PDB entry 8HQS | electron microscopy, 3.20 A resolution | chains B and E of the 7 polymer chains in the assembly

Chain B:
Protein: Structural maintenance of chromosomes protein 6
Source organism: Saccharomyces cerevisiae S288C
UniProt: Q12749 (SMC6_YEAST); residues 1-1114 here = UniProt positions 1-1114
Sequence (1114 residues; row label = number of the first residue in the row):
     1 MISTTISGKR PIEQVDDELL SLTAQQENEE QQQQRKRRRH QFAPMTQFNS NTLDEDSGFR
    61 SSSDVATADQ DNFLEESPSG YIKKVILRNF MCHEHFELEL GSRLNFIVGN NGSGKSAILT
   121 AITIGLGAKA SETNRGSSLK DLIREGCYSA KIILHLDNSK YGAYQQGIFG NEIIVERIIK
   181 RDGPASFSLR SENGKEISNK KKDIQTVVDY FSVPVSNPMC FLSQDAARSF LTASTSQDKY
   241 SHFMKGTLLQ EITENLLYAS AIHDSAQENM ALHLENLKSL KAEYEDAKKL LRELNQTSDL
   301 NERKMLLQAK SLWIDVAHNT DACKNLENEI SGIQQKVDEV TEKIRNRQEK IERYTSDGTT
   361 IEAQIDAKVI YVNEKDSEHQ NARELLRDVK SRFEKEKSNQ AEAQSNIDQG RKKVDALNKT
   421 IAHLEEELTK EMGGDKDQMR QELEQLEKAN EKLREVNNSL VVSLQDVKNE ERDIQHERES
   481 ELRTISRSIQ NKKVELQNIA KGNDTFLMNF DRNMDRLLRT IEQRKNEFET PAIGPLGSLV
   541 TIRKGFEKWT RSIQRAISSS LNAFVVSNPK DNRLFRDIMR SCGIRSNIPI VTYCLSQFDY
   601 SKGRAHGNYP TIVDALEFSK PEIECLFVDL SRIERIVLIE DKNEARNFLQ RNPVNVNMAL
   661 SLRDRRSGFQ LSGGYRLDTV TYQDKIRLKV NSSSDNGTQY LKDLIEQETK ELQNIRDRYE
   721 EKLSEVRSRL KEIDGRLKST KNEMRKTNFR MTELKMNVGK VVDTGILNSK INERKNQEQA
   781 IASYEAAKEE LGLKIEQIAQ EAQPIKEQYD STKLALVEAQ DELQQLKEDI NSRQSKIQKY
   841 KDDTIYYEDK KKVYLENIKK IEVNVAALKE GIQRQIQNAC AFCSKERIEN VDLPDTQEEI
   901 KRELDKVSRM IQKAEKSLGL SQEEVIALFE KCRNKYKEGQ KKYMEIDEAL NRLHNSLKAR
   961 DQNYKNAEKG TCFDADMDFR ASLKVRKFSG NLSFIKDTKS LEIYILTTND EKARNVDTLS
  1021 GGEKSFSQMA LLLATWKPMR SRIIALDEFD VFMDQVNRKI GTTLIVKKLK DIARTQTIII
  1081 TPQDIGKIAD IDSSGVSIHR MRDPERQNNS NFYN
Unresolved in the structure: 1-11, 47-73, 281-938, 1105-1114
Swiss-Prot annotation at these positions:
  - motif: R35 to R39 (Nuclear localization signal)
  - binding site (ATP): G109 to S116

Chain E:
Protein: Non-structural maintenance of chromosome element 5
Source organism: Saccharomyces cerevisiae S288C
UniProt: Q03718 (NSE5_YEAST); residue numbers follow UniProt; this construct covers 1-556
Sequence (556 residues; numbered 1 to 556; the number before each row is that of its first residue):
     1 MDGALINSVL YVSPRNGAHY FVELTEKHLL AFEMLNSMCL LENYDHVLLF LECQFGKSHN
    61 LAVIPFDIIL VLFTLSTLSE YYKEPILRAN DPYNTSRETL SRRALKLLQK YLAILKEFDS
   121 EQYNLYDLEL LRCQFFLAID TLTPKKQKWG FDRFRRTKSE SGVTYRQNAS VDPELDQAKT
   181 FKNPYRSYIS CLEQRNTILG NRLLNLKLNE PGEFINMILW TLSNSLQEST PLFLSSHEIW
   241 MPLLEILIDL FSCRQDYFIQ HEVAQNVSKS LFVQRLSESP LAVFFESLNT RNFANRFSEY
   301 VFLNCDYKLP SDNYATPVHP VYNGENTIVD TYIPTIKCSP LYKSQKSLAL RRKLIGSCFK
   361 LLLRVPDGHR LITPRIVADD VIQGISRTLA SFNDILQFKK FFMTENLSQE SYFIPLLAEG
   421 TLSEILKDTQ ECVVILTLVE NLSDGVSFCN EVIGLVKSKC FAFTEQCSQA SYEEAVLNIE
   481 KCDVCLLVLL RYLLHLIGTE AILDAKEQLE MLHAIEKNDS GRRQWAKALN LGNDPPLLYP
   541 IVSQMFGVHD KSVIIE
Unresolved in the structure: 1, 151-178

Interface between chain B and chain E:
Residue-residue contacts (32):
  Q962(B) with P92(E); Y93(E)
  K965(B) with A89(E); P92(E)
  K969(B) with L41(E); E42(E)
  C972(B) with L41(E), hydrophobic
  F973(B) with M34(E); S37(E); M38(E), hydrophobic
  D976(B) with S37(E), hydrogen bond
  M977(B) with L30(E), hydrophobic; E33(E); M34(E), hydrophobic
  R980(B) with L40(E); I189(E), hydrogen bond (side chain-backbone)
  K984(B) with E33(E), salt bridge
  S989(B) with R186(E), hydrogen bond (side chain-backbone); S187(E); I189(E)
  G990(B) with I189(E)
  N991(B) with L40(E); I189(E)
  L992(B) with L40(E)
  Y1004(B) with Q194(E)
  L1006(B) with R186(E); I189(E), hydrophobic
  T1007(B) with R186(E), hydrogen bond (backbone-side chain)
  T1008(B) with R186(E), hydrogen bond (backbone-side chain)
  D1010(B) with R186(E), hydrogen bond (backbone-side chain)
  E1011(B) with R186(E), salt bridge
  A1013(B) with I189(E), hydrophobic
Also at the interface, not in a pair above, chain E (21 interface residues in all): L29, N36, N43, N90, Y188, E193

Summary:
20 residues of chain B and 21 residues of chain E are in contact, with 6 hydrogen bonds and 2 salt bridges.
Polar contacts include K984(B)-E33(E), E1011(B)-R186(E) and D976(B)-S37(E). UniProt lists 8 ATP-binding
residues on chain B.
Chain B is Structural maintenance of chromosomes protein 6 and chain E is Non-structural maintenance of
chromosome element 5, both from Saccharomyces cerevisiae S288C; the structure, Cryo-EM structure of 8-subunit
Smc5/6 head region, was determined by electron microscopy together with 7YLM, 7YMD, 7YQH, 8I13, 8I21, 8I4U and
6 further entries from the same study.
